PDB entry 2O9B | X-ray diffraction, 2.15 A resolution | chain A

Chain A:
Name: Bacteriophytochrome
From: Deinococcus radiodurans
Notes: EC 2.7.13.3; fragment: chromophore binidng domain
UniProt: Q9RZA4 (BPHY_DEIRA); numbering as in UniProt (aligned over 1-321)
Chain sequence (342 residues; each row starts with the number of its first residue; numbers below 1 keep their minus sign (Met-14 is residue -14)):
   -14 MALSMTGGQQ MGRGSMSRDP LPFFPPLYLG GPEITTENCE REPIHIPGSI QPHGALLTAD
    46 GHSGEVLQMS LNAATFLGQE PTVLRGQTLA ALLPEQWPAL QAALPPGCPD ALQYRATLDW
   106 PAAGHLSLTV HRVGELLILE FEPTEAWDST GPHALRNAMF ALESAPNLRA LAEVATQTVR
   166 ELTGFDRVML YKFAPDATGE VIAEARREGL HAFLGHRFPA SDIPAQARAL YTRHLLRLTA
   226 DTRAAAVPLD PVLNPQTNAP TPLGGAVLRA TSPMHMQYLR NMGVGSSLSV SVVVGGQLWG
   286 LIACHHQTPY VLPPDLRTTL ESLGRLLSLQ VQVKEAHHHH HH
Not modelled in the structure: -14 to 3, 131-134, 323-327
Sequence notes: cloning artifact (-14 to 0); engineered mutation Ser307 (Tyr in Q9RZA4); expression tag (322-327)
Covalent attachments: 2(R),3(E)- phytochromobilin (LBV) linked to Cys24
Swiss-Prot annotation at these positions:
  - binding site (a tetrapyrrole): Cys24
  - mutagenesis: Met259 (M259A: Binds PCB (in vitro), but difference spectrum is altered; M259C: Binds PCB (in vitro), but difference spectrum is altered), His260 (H260A: 100-fold reduction of chromophore-binding activity), Cys289 (C289A: Binds PCB (in vitro), but has aberrant spectral properties)

Summary:
UniProt lists tetrapyrrole-binding residue Cys24 and 3 mutagenesis sites.
Chain A is Bacteriophytochrome (Deinococcus radiodurans); the structure, Crystal Structure of
Bacteriophytochrome chromophore binding domain, was determined by X-ray diffraction together with 2O9C from
the same study.
